Entry 3RWD (X-ray diffraction, 2.60 A resolution); this record covers chains A and C of the 3 polymer chains in the assembly.

Chain A:
Name: Major histocompatibility complex class I
From: Macaca mulatta
Reference sequence: Q9GJ77 (Q9GJ77_MACMU); residues 1-276 here correspond to UniProt positions 24-299 (UniProt number = residue number + 23)
Sequence (276 residues; row label = number of the first residue in the row):
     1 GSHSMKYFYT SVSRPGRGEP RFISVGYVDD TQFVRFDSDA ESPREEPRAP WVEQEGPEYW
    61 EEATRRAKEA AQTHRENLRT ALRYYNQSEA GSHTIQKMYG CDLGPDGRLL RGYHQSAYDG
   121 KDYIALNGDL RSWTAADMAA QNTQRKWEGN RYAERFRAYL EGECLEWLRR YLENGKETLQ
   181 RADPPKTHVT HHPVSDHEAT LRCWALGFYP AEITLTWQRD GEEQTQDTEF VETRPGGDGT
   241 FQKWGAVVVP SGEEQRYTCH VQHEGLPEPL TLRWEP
Disulfide bonds: C101-C164, C203-C259

Chain C:
Name: Nef IW11 peptide from Protein Nef
Reference sequence: Q5QGG3 (Q5QGG3_SIVCZ); residues 1-11 here correspond to UniProt positions 165-175 (UniProt number = residue number + 164)
Sequence (11 residues; each row starts with the number of its first residue):
     1 IRYPKTFGWL W

Interface between chain A and chain C:
Residue-residue contacts - 52 pairs, chain A then chain C:
  M5(A) - I1(C)
  Y7(A) - I1(C)
  Y7(A) - R2(C)  hydrogen bond (side chain-backbone)
  Y9(A) - R2(C)  hydrogen bond
  S24(A) - R2(C)  hydrogen bond
  F36(A) - R2(C)
  E45(A) - R2(C)  salt bridge
  Y59(A) - I1(C)  hydrophobic
  A63(A) - R2(C)
  R66(A) - I1(C)
  R66(A) - R2(C)  hydrogen bond (side chain-backbone)
  R66(A) - P4(C)
  A67(A) - R2(C)
  E69(A) - K5(C)  salt bridge
  A70(A) - W9(C)  hydrophobic
  T73(A) - K5(C)
  T73(A) - W9(C)
  E76(A) - L10(C)
  N77(A) - W9(C)
  N77(A) - L10(C)
  N77(A) - W11(C)  hydrogen bond (side chain-backbone)
  T80(A) - W11(C)
  Y84(A) - W11(C)  hydrogen bond (side chain-backbone)
  I95(A) - W11(C)  hydrophobic
  K97(A) - W9(C)
  Y99(A) - R2(C)
  Y99(A) - Y3(C)  hydrogen bond (side chain-backbone)
  S116(A) - W11(C)
  Y123(A) - W11(C)
  T143(A) - W11(C)  hydrogen bond (side chain-backbone)
  K146(A) - L10(C)
  K146(A) - W11(C)
  W147(A) - W9(C)  hydrogen bond (side chain-backbone)
  W147(A) - L10(C)  hydrogen bond (side chain-backbone)
  W147(A) - W11(C)
  N150(A) - F7(C)
  Y152(A) - Y3(C)
  Y152(A) - G8(C)
  Y152(A) - W9(C)
  R155(A) - Y3(C)
  R155(A) - T6(C)
  R155(A) - F7(C)
  R155(A) - G8(C)  hydrogen bond (side chain-backbone)
  F156(A) - Y3(C)  hydrophobic
  Y159(A) - I1(C)  hydrogen bond (side chain-backbone)
  Y159(A) - R2(C)
  Y159(A) - Y3(C)  hydrophobic
  Y159(A) - P4(C)
  E163(A) - I1(C)
  E163(A) - P4(C)
  W167(A) - I1(C)
  Y171(A) - I1(C)
Interface residues without a listed pair, chain A (40 interface residues in all): R35, H74, A81, A117, Y118, N142, C164

Overview:
40 residues of chain A and 11 residues of chain C are in contact; the contacts include 12 hydrogen bonds and 2
salt bridges. Polar contacts include E45(A)-R2(C), E69(A)-K5(C) and Y7(A)-R2(C).
Chain A is Major histocompatibility complex class I (Macaca mulatta) and chain C is Nef IW11 peptide from
Protein Nef; the structure, rhesus macaque MHC class I molecule Mamu-B*17-IW11, was determined by X-ray
diffraction, deposited together with 3RWC, 3RWE, 3RWF, 3RWG, 3RWH, 3RWI and 3RWJ.
